6KA9 - chains A and C of the 4 polymer chains in the assembly; structure by X-ray diffraction, 1.40 A resolution.

[Chain A (and C)]
Molecule: Hemoglobin subunit alpha
Source organism: Homo sapiens
Notes: chain C of this document is another copy of the same molecule, construct and numbering; everything in this record applies to it too
Reference sequence: P69905 (HBA_HUMAN); residues 1-141 here correspond to UniProt positions 2-142 (UniProt number = residue number + 1)
Chain sequence (141 residues; numbered 1 to 141; the number before each row is that of its first residue):
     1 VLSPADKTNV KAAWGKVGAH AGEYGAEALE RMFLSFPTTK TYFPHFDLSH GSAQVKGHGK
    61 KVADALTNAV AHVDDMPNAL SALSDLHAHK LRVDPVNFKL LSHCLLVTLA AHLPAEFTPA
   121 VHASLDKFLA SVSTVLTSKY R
Bound ions: heme Fe: His87 (together with carbon monoxide)
Small-molecule neighbours: carbon monoxide / heme: Leu29, Met32, Thr39, Tyr42, Phe43, His45, Phe46, His58, Lys61, Val62, Ala65, Leu66, Leu83, Leu86, His87, Leu91, Val93, Asn97, Phe98, Leu101, Leu105, Val132, Leu136
Swiss-Prot annotation at these positions:
  - binding site (O2): His58
  - binding site (heme b): His87
  - site: Thr8, Asn9 (Microbial infection: Cleavage), Lys11 (Not glycated), Ala13, Trp14 (Microbial infection: Cleavage), Tyr24, Gly25 (Microbial infection: Cleavage), Leu29, Glu30 (Microbial infection: Cleavage), His45, Phe46 (Microbial infection: Cleavage), Asp47, Leu48 (Microbial infection: Cleavage), Ser52, Ala53 (Microbial infection: Cleavage), Val55, Lys56 (Microbial infection: Cleavage), Lys56 (Not glycated), Gly59, Lys60 (Microbial infection: Cleavage), Lys60 (Not glycated), Lys90 (Not glycated), Leu91, Arg92 (Microbial infection: Cleavage), Lys99 (Not glycated), Leu106, Val107 (Microbial infection: Cleavage), Thr108, Leu109 (Microbial infection: Cleavage), Val121, His122 (Microbial infection: Cleavage), Ser133, Thr134 (Microbial infection: Cleavage)
  - modified residue: Ser3 (Phosphoserine), Lys7 (N6-succinyllysine), Thr8 (Phosphothreonine), Lys11 (N6-succinyllysine), Lys16 (N6-acetyllysine), Tyr24 (Phosphotyrosine), Ser35 (Phosphoserine), Lys40 (N6-succinyllysine), Ser49 (Phosphoserine), Ser102 (Phosphoserine), Thr108 (Phosphothreonine), Ser124 (Phosphoserine), Ser131 (Phosphoserine), Thr134 (Phosphothreonine), Thr137 (Phosphothreonine), Ser138 (Phosphoserine)
  - glycosylation (N-linked (Glc) (glycation) lysine): Lys7, Lys16, Lys40, Lys61

[Chain A / chain C interface]
Residue-residue contacts - 4 pairs, chain A then chain C:
  Asp126(A) with Arg141(C), salt bridge
  Lys127(A) with Arg141(C), hydrogen bond (side chain-backbone)
  Arg141(A) with Asp126(C), salt bridge; Lys127(C), hydrogen bond (backbone-side chain)
Also at the interface, not in a pair above, chain A (6 interface residues in all): Val1, Ala130, Ser138
Also at the interface, not in a pair above, chain C (6 interface residues in all): Val1, Ala130, Ser138

[Summary]
The chain A/chain C interface involves 6 residues from each chain, with 2 hydrogen bonds and 2 salt bridges.
Polar pairs include Asp126(A)-Arg141(C) and Lys127(A)-Arg141(C). Ligands of chain A: carbon monoxide / heme.
Both chains are Hemoglobin subunit alpha (Homo sapiens). Entry 6KA9 (Crosslinked alpha(Fe-CO)-beta(Ni) human
hemoglobin A in the T quaternary structure at 95 K: Dark) was determined by X-ray diffraction together with
6KAE, 6KAH, 6KAI, 6KAO, 6KAP, 6KAQ and 11 further entries from the same study.
